Entry 8JEI (electron microscopy, 2.73 A resolution); this record covers chains B and S of the 5 polymer chains in the assembly.

[Chain B]
Name: Guanine nucleotide-binding protein G(I)/G(S)/G(T) subunit beta-1
Source organism: Homo sapiens
UniProt: P62873 (GBB1_HUMAN); residues 4-340 here = UniProt positions 4-340
Amino-acid sequence (337 residues; numbered 4 to 340; the number before each row is that of its first residue):
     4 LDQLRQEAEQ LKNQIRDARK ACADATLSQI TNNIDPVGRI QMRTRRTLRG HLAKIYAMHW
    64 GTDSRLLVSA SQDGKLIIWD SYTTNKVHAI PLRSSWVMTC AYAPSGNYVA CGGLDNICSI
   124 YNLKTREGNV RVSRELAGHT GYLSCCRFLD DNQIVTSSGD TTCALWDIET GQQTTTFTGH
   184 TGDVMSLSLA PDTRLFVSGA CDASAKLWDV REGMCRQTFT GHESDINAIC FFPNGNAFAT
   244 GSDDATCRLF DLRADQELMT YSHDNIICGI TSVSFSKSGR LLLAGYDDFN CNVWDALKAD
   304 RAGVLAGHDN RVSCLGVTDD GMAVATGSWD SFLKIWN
UniProt features mapped onto this chain:
  - modified residue: H266 (Phosphohistidine)

[Chain S]
Name: scFv16
Source organism: Homo sapiens
Notes: antibody fragment or engineered binder
Amino-acid sequence (247 residues; numbered 1 to 247; the number before each row is that of its first residue):
     1 DVQLVESGGG LVQPGGSRKL SCSASGFAFS SFGMHWVRQA PEKGLEWVAY ISSGSGTIYY
    61 ADTVKGRFTI SRDDPKNTLF LQMTSLRSED TAMYYCVRSI YYYGSSPFDF WGQGTTLTVS
   121 SGGGGSGGGG SGGGGSDIVM TQATSSVPVT PGESVSISCR SSKSLLHSNG NTYLYWFLQR
   181 PGQSPQLLIY RMSNLASGVP DRFSGSGSGT AFTLTISRLE AEDVGVYYCM QHLEYPLTFG
   241 AGTKLEL
Not modelled in the structure: 122-135
Disulfide bonds: C22-C96, C159-C229

[Chain B / chain S interface]
Pairs across the interface - 13 pairs, chain B then chain S:
  D66(B) with Y103(S)
  R68(B) with Y103(S)
  L69(B) with Y103(S), hydrophobic
  V90(B) with Y102(S), hydrophobic
  R129(B) with V2(S); R98(S), hydrogen bond (backbone-side chain); F110(S)
  E130(B) with G26(S); F27(S); A28(S), hydrogen bond (backbone-backbone); F32(S)
  G131(B) with F32(S); I100(S)
Also at the interface, not in a pair above, chain B (10 interface residues in all): D83, H91, N132

[Summary]
The chain B/chain S interface involves 10 residues from each chain, with 2 hydrogen bonds. Polar contacts
include R129(B)-R98(S) and E130(B)-A28(S).
Chain B is Guanine nucleotide-binding protein G(I)/G(S)/G(T) subunit beta-1 and chain S is scFv16, both from
Homo sapiens; the structure, Cryo-EM Structure of the compuond 5c-HCAR3-Gi complex, was determined by electron
microscopy together with 9JIC, 9JID and 8JEF from the same study.
